6C0W - chains G and J of the 11 polymer chains in the assembly; structure by electron microscopy, 4.00 A resolution.

# Chain G
Molecule: Histone H2A
Organism: Homo sapiens
UniProtKB: Q93077 (H2A1C_HUMAN); residues 0-129 here correspond to UniProt positions 1-130 (UniProt number = residue number + 1)
Chain sequence (130 residues; each row starts with the number of its first residue; numbering starts at 0):
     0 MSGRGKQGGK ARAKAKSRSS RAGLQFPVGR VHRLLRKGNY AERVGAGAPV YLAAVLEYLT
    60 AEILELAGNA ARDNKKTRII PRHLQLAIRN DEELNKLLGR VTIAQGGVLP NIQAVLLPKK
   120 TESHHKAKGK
Unresolved in the structure: 0-14, 115-129
Curated features (UniProtKB/Swiss-Prot):
  - modified residue: Ser1 (N-acetylserine), Arg3 (Citrulline), Lys5 (N6-(2-hydroxyisobutyryl)lysine), Lys9 (N6-(2-hydroxyisobutyryl)lysine), Lys13 (N6-(beta-hydroxybutyryl)lysine), Lys36 (N6-(2-hydroxyisobutyryl)lysine), Lys74 (N6-(2-hydroxyisobutyryl)lysine), Lys75 (N6-(2-hydroxyisobutyryl)lysine), Lys95 (N6-(2-hydroxyisobutyryl)lysine), Gln104 (N5-methylglutamine), Lys118 (N6-(2-hydroxyisobutyryl)lysine), Lys119 (N6-crotonyllysine), Thr120 (Phosphothreonine), Lys125 (N6-crotonyllysine)
  - cross-link (Glycyl lysine isopeptide (Lys-Gly)): Lys13 (interchain with G-Cter in ubiquitin), Lys15 (interchain with G-Cter in ubiquitin), Lys119 (interchain with G-Cter in ubiquitin)

# Chain J
Molecule: 147 mer DNA
Sequence (147 nucleotides; row label = number of the first residue in the row; numbers below 1 keep their minus sign (DA-73 is residue -73)):
   -73 ATCGGATGTA TATATCTGAC ACGTGCCTGG AGACTAGGGA GTAATCCCCT TGGCGGTTAA
   -13 AACGCGGGGG ACAGCGCGTA CGTGCGTTTA AGCGGTGCTA GAGCTGTCTA CGACCAATTG
    47 AGCGGCCTCG GCACCGGATT CTCAGAT
Unresolved in the structure: -73 to -70, 70-73

# Interface between chain G and chain J
Contacting residue pairs - 9 pairs, chain G then chain J:
  Lys15(G) with DG-42(J), phosphate contact
  Arg17(G) with DA-43(J), salt bridge to the phosphate
  Arg20(G) with DG-42(J), salt bridge to the phosphate
  Gly28(G) with DA-43(J), phosphate contact
  Arg29(G) with DG-44(J), phosphate contact
  Arg32(G) with DG-44(J), salt bridge to the phosphate
  Arg42(G) with DG-35(J), sugar contact
  Arg77(G) with DC-54(J), hydrogen bond to the phosphate; DA-53(J), salt bridge to the phosphate
Other interface residues (no listed pair), chain G (9 interface residues in all): Ser16
Other interface residues (no listed pair), chain J (7 interface residues in all): DG-45

# Summary
9 residues of chain G face 7 of chain J across their interface; the contacts include 1 hydrogen bond and 4
salt bridges. Polar contacts include Arg77(G)-DC-54(J), Arg17(G)-DA-43(J) and Arg20(G)-DG-42(J).
Here chain G is Histone H2A (Homo sapiens) and chain J is 147 mer DNA. Entry 6C0W (Cryo-EM structure of human
kinetochore protein CENP-N with the centromeric nucleosome containing CENP-A) was determined by electron
microscopy together with 6EQT from the same study.
